Entry 5S61 (X-ray diffraction, 1.95 A resolution); this record covers chains C and E of the 6 polymer chains in the assembly.

Chain C:
Name: Tubulin alpha-1B chain
From: Bos taurus
UniProtKB: P81947 (TBA1B_BOVIN); numbering as in UniProt (aligned over 1-451)
Sequence (451 residues; each row starts with the number of its first residue):
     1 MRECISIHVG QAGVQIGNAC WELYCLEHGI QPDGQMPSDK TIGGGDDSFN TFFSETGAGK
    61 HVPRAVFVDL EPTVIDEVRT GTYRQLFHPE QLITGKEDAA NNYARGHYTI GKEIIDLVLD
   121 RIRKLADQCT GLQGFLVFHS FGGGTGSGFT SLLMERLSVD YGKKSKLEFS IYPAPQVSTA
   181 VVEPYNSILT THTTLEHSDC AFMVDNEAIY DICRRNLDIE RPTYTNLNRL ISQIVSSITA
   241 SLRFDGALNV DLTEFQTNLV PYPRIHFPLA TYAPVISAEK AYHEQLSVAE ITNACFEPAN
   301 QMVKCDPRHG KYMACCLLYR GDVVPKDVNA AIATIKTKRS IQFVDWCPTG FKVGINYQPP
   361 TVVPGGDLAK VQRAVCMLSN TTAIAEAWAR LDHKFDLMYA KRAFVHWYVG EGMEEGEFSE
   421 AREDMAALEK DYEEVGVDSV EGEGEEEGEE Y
Not modelled in the structure: 441-451
Ion coordination: Ca2+: Asp-39, Thr-41, Gly-44, Glu-55
Residues lining bound ligands:
  - AYV (1-[2-methyl-1,3-bis(oxidanyl)propan-2-yl]-3-phenyl-urea), molecule 1: Asn-18, Trp-21, Glu-22, Phe-67, Glu-77, Val-78, Gly-81, Thr-82, Tyr-83, Leu-86, Phe-87
  - AYV, molecule 2: Asn-258, Pro-348, Thr-349, Gly-350, Phe-351, Lys-352
  - GTP (guanosine-5'-triphosphate): Gly-10, Gln-11, Ala-12, Gln-15, Ile-16, Asp-69, Asp-98, Ala-99, Ala-100, Asn-101, Ser-140, Gly-142, Gly-143, Gly-144, Thr-145, Gly-146, Ile-171, Pro-173, Val-177, Ser-178, Thr-179, Glu-183, Asn-206, Tyr-224, Leu-227, Asn-228, Ile-231

Chain E:
Name: Stathmin-4
From: Rattus norvegicus
UniProtKB: P63043 (STMN4_RAT); residues 5-145 here correspond to UniProt positions 49-189 (UniProt number = residue number + 44)
Sequence (143 residues; numbered 3 to 145; the number before each row is that of its first residue):
     3 MADMEVIELN KCTSGQSFEV ILKPPSFDGV PEFNASLPRR RDPSLEEIQK KLEAAEERRK
    63 YQEAELLKHL AEKREHEREV IQKAIEENNN FIKMAKEKLA QKMESNKENR EAHLAAMLER
   123 LQEKDKHAEE VRKNKELKEE ASR
Not modelled in the structure: 3-5, 29-43, 144-145
Construct notes: initiating methionine (3); expression tag (4)

How chain C and chain E interact:
Contacting residue pairs (29; chain C residue first):
  His-107(C) / Leu-101(E)
  His-107(C) / Lys-104(E)
  His-107(C) / Met-105(E)
  Tyr-108(C) / Lys-104(E)
  Tyr-108(C) / Met-105(E)  hydrophobic
  Tyr-108(C) / Asn-108(E)
  Thr-109(C) / Arg-112(E)
  Lys-112(C) / Met-105(E)
  Glu-155(C) / Leu-101(E)
  Glu-155(C) / Lys-104(E)  salt bridge
  Arg-156(C) / Leu-101(E)
  Ser-158(C) / Phe-93(E)
  Ser-158(C) / Ile-94(E)
  Val-159(C) / Ile-94(E)
  Val-159(C) / Lys-98(E)
  Gly-162(C) / Ile-94(E)
  Lys-163(C) / Asn-90(E)
  Lys-163(C) / Phe-93(E)
  His-197(C) / Phe-93(E)
  Val-409(C) / His-115(E)  hydrogen bond (backbone-side chain)
  Gly-410(C) / Arg-112(E)
  Glu-411(C) / Asn-108(E)  hydrogen bond (backbone-side chain)
  Glu-411(C) / Arg-112(E)  salt bridge
  Gly-412(C) / Asn-108(E)
  Gly-412(C) / Asn-111(E)  hydrogen bond (backbone-side chain)
  Gly-412(C) / Arg-112(E)
  Met-413(C) / Asn-108(E)
  Glu-414(C) / Ser-107(E)
  Glu-414(C) / Asn-111(E)  hydrogen bond
Other interface residues (no listed pair), chain C (21 interface residues in all): Leu-152, Thr-193, Glu-196, Glu-417
Other interface residues (no listed pair), chain E (14 interface residues in all): Ala-97, Lys-100

Summary:
21 residues of chain C face 14 of chain E across their interface, with 4 hydrogen bonds and 2 salt bridges.
Polar pairs include Glu-155(C)/Lys-104(E), Glu-411(C)/Arg-112(E) and Val-409(C)/His-115(E). Bound to chain C:
compound AYV and GTP.
Chain C is Tubulin alpha-1B chain (Bos taurus) and chain E is Stathmin-4 (Rattus norvegicus); the structure,
Tubulin-Z57472297-complex, was determined by X-ray diffraction, deposited together with 5S4L, 5S4M, 5S4N,
5S4O, 5S4P, 5S4Q and 52 further entries.
